7PI8 - chains K and 5 of the 53 polymer chains in the assembly; structure by electron microscopy, 8.90 A resolution (very low resolution: no residue pairs are listed; an interface is given only as per-side residue counts).

[Chain K]
Protein: 30S ribosomal protein S12
Source organism: Mycoplasma pneumoniae M129
UniProtKB: P75546 (RS12_MYCPN); residues 1-139 here = UniProt positions 1-139
Sequence (139 residues; numbered 1 to 139; the number before each row is that of its first residue):
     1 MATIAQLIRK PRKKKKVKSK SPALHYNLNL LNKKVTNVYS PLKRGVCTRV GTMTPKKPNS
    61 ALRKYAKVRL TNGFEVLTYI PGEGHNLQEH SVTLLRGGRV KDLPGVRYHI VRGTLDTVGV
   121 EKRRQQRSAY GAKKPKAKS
Unresolved in the structure: 1, 138-139

[Chain 5]
Molecule: 16S ribosomal RNA
Source organism: Mycoplasma pneumoniae M129
Sequence (1520 nucleotides; each row starts with the number of its first residue):
     1 UUUUUCUGAG AGUUUGAUCC UGGCUCAGGA UUAACGCUGG CGGCAUGCCU AAUACAUGCA
    61 AGUCGAUCGA AAGUAGUAAU ACUUUAGAGG CGAACGGGUG AGUAACACGU AUCCAAUCUA
   121 CCUUAUAAUG GGGGAUAACU AGUUGAAAGA CUAGCUAAUA CCGCAUAAGA ACUUUGGUUC
   181 GCAUGAAUCA AAGUUGAAAG GACCUGCAAG GGUUCGUUAU UUGAUGAGGG UGCGCCAUAU
   241 CAGCUAGUUG GUGGGGUAAC GGCCUACCAA GGCAAUGACG UGUAGCUAUG CUGAGAAGUA
   301 GAAUAGCCAC AAUGGGACUG AGACACGGCC CAUACUCCUA CGGGAGGCAG CAGUAGGGAA
   361 UUUUUCACAA UGAGCGAAAG CUUGAUGGAG CAAUGCCGCG UGAACGAUGA AGGUCUUUAA
   421 GAUUGUAAAG UUCUUUUAUU UGGGAAGAAU GACUUUAGCA GGUAAUGGCU AGAGUUUGAC
   481 UGUACCAUUU UGAAUAAGUG ACGACUAACU AUGUGCCAGC AGUCGCGGUA AUACAUAGGU
   541 CGCAAGCGUU AUCCGGAUUU AUUGGGCGUA AAGCAAGCGC AGGCGGAUUG AAAAGUCUGG
   601 UGUUAAAGGC AGCUGCUUAA CAGUUGUAUG CAUUGGAAAC UAUUAAUCUA GAGUGUGGUA
   661 GGGAGUUUUG GAAUUUCAUG UGGAGCGGUG AAAUGCGUAG AUAUAUGAAG GAACACCAGU
   721 GGCGAAGGCG AAAACUUAGG CCAUUACUGA CGCUUAGGCU UGAAAGUGUG GGGAGCAAAU
   781 AGGAUUAGAU ACCCUAGUAG UCCACACCGU AAACGAUAGA UACUAGCUGU CGGGGCGAUC
   841 CCCUCGGUAG UGAAGUUAAC ACAUUAAGUA UCUCGCCUGG GUAGUACAUU CGCAAGAAUG
   901 AAACUCAAAC GGAAUUGACG GGGACCCGCA CAAGUGGUGG AGCAUGUUGC UUAAUUCGAC
   961 GGUACACGAA AAACCUUACC UAGACUUGAC AUCCUUGGCA AAGUUAUGGA AACAUAAUGG
  1021 AGGUUAACCG AGUGACAGGU GGUGCAUGGU UGUCGUCAGC UCGUGUCGUG AGAUGUUGGG
  1081 UUAAGUCCCG CAACGAGCGC AACCCUUAUC GUUAGUUACA UUGUCUAGCG AGACUGCUAA
  1141 UGCAAAUUGG AGGAAGGAAG GGAUGACGUC AAAUCAUCAU GCCCCUUAUG UCUAGGGCUG
  1201 CAAACGUGCU ACAAUGGCCA AUACAAACAG UCGCCAGCUU GUAAAAGUGA GCAAAUCUGU
  1261 AAAGUUGGUC UCAGUUCGGA UUGAGGGCUG CAAUUCGUCC UCAUGAAGUC GGAAUCACUA
  1321 GUAAUCGCGA AUCAGCUAUG UCGCGGUGAA UACGUUCUCG GGUCUUGUAC ACACCGCCCG
  1381 UCAAACUAUG AAAGCUGGUA AUAUUUAAAA ACGUGUUGCU AACCAUUAGG AAGCGCAUGU
  1441 CAAGGAUAGC ACCGGUGAUU GGAGUUAAGU CGUAACAAGG UACCCCUACG AGAACGUGGG
  1501 GGUGGAUCAC CUCCUUUCUA
Unresolved in the structure: 1-4, 181-184, 1020-1027, 1510-1520

[Interface between chain K and chain 5]
At this resolution (9 A) residue pairs are not listed: 63 residues of chain K and 67 of chain 5 lie at the interface.

[In short]
63 residues of chain K face 67 of chain 5 across their interface.
Here chain K is 30S ribosomal protein S12 and chain 5 is 16S ribosomal RNA, both from Mycoplasma pneumoniae
M129. Entry 7PI8 (70S ribosome with P-site tRNA in spectinomycin-treated Mycoplasma pneumoniae cells) was
determined by electron microscopy, deposited together with 7OOC, 7OOD, 7P6Z, 7PAH, 7PAI, 7PAJ and 23 further
entries.
